1F5E - chains A and P of the 3 polymer chains in the assembly; structure by solution NMR.

== Chain A ==
Molecule: 10-nt DNA strand
Sequence (10 nucleotides; numbered 1 to 10; the number before each row is that of its first residue):
     1 CGTGCGGATC

== Chain P ==
Name: Ethanol regulon transcriptional factor
Source organism: Emericella nidulans
Notes: fragment: n-terminal dna-binding domain, residues 1-60
Reference sequence: P21228 (ALCR_EMENI); residue numbers follow UniProt; this construct covers 1-63
Chain sequence (65 residues; numbered -1 to 63; the number before each row is that of its first residue; numbers below 1 keep their minus sign (Gly-1 is residue -1)):
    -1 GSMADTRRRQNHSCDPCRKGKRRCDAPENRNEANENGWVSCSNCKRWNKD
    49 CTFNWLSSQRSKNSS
Sequence notes: insertion (-1 to 0); engineered mutation Asn61 (Ala in P21228), Ser62 (Lys in P21228), Ser63 (Gly in P21228)
Ion coordination: Zn2+ site 1: Cys12, Cys15, Cys22, Cys39; Zn2+ site 2: Cys12, Cys39, Cys42, Cys49
From the paper describing this entry:
  - binding site for the 10-nt DNA strand (chain A): Arg5, Gly18, Lys19, Trp45
  - binding site for the 10-nt DNA strand: Arg6, Gln8, Asn9, His10, Ser11, Arg16, Lys19, Arg20, Arg21, Cys22, Gln57, Arg58
  - specificity-determining residues: Arg20
  - conformationally variable residues (order/disorder transition, side-chain flip): Arg6 to Asn9, Trp36, Phe51, Trp53, Leu54

== Chain A / chain P interface ==
Pairs across the interface (15; chain A residue first):
  DG2(A) with Lys43(P), phosphate contact; Arg44(P), sugar contact; Trp45(P), sugar contact; Asn46(P), phosphate contact
  DT3(A) with Arg44(P), base contact; Trp45(P), base contact
  DG4(A) with Trp45(P), base contact
  DC5(A) with Gly18(P), base contact; Lys19(P), base contact; Arg20(P), base contact
  DG6(A) with Lys19(P), base contact
  DG7(A) with Arg5(P), base contact; Lys19(P), base contact
  DA8(A) with Met1(P), sugar contact; Arg5(P), sugar contact
Interface residues without a listed pair, chain A (8 interface residues in all): DT9
Interface residues without a listed pair, chain P (10 interface residues in all): Ala2

== Overview ==
Chain A and chain P form an interface of 8 and 10 residues respectively. From the paper: a binding site for
the 10-nt DNA strand at Arg6(P), Gln8(P) and Asn9(P) among others; a binding site for the 10-nt DNA strand
(chain A) at Arg5(P), Gly18(P) and Lys19(P) among others.
Here chain A is a 10-nt DNA strand and chain P is Ethanol regulon transcriptional factor (Emericella
nidulans). Entry 1F5E (Structure of transcriptional factor alcr in complex with a target DNA) was determined
by solution NMR, deposited together with 1F4S.
